PDB entry 8G7V | electron microscopy, 3.90 A resolution | chains C and X of the 6 polymer chains in the assembly

Chain C:
Molecule: Antiviral innate immune response receptor RIG-I
Organism: Homo sapiens
Notes: EC 3.6.4.13
Reference sequence: O95786 (DDX58_HUMAN); numbering as in UniProt (aligned over 1-925)
Amino-acid sequence (925 residues; each row starts with the number of its first residue):
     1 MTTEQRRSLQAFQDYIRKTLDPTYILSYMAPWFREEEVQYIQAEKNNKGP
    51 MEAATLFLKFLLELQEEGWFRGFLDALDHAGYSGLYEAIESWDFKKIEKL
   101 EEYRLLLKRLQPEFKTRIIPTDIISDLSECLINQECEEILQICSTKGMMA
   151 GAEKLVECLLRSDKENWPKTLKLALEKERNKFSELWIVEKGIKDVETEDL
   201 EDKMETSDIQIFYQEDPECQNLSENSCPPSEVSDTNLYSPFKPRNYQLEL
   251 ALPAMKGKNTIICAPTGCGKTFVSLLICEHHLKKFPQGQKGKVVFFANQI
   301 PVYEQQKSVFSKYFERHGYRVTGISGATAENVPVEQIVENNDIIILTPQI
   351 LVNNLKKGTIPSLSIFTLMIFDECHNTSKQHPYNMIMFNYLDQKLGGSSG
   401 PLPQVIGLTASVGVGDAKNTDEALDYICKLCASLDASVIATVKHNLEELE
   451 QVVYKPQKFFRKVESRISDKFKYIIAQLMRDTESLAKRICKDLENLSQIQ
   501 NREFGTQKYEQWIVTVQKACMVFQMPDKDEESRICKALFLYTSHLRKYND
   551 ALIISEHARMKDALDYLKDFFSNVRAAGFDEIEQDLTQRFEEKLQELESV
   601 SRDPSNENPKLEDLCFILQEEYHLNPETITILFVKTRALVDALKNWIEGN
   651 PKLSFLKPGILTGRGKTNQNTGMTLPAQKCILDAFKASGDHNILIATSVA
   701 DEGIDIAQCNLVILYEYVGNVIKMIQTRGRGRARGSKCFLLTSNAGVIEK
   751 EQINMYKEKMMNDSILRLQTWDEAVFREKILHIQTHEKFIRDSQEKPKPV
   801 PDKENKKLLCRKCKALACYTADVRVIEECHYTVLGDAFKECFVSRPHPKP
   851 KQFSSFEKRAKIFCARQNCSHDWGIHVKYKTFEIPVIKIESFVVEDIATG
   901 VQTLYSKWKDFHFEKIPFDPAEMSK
Disordered / not traced: 1-239, 662-689, 700-708, 719-733, 846-857, 922-925
Curated features (UniProtKB/Swiss-Prot):
  - motif: Asp372 to His375 (DECH box)
  - binding site (ATP): Ala264 to Thr271
  - binding site (Zn(2+)): Cys810, Cys813, Cys864, Cys869
  - modified residue: Ser8 (Microbial infection: Phosphoserine), Thr170 (Phosphothreonine), Asn495 (Microbial infection: Deamidated asparagine), Asn549 (Microbial infection: Deamidated asparagine), Thr770 (Phosphothreonine), Ser854 (Phosphoserine), Ser855 (Phosphoserine), Lys858 (N6-acetyllysine), Lys909 (N6-acetyllysine)
  - cross-link (Glycyl lysine isopeptide (Lys-Gly)): Lys48 (interchain with G-Cter in ubiquitin), Lys96 (interchain with G-Cter in ubiquitin), Lys154 (interchain with G-Cter in ubiquitin), Lys164 (interchain with G-Cter in ubiquitin), Lys172 (interchain with G-Cter in ubiquitin), Lys181 (interchain with G-Cter in ubiquitin), Lys193 (interchain with G-Cter in ubiquitin), Lys203 (interchain with G-Cter in ubiquitin), Lys812 (interchain with G-Cter in ubiquitin)
  - natural variant: Cys268 (C268F: In SGMRT2), Glu373 (E373A: In SGMRT2)
  - mutagenesis: Ser8 (S8E: Complete loss of MARCHF5-mediated degradation), Thr55 (T55I: No IRF3 signaling activity. No effect on dsRNA binding), Lys99 (K99R: Little or no effect on ubiquitination of the 2 CARD domain. Abolishes ubiquitination by RNF125), Lys154 (K154R: Reduction of ubiquitination. Reduction of INFB induction), Lys164 (K164R: Reduction of ubiquitination. Reduction of INFB induction), Lys169 (K169R: Little or no effect on ubiquitination of the 2 CARD domains), Lys172 (K172R: Complete loss of ubiquitination. No interaction with MAVS/IPS1. No induction of IFN-beta), Lys181 (K181R: Little or no effect on ubiquitination of the 2 CARD domains), Lys190 (K190R: Little or no effect on ubiquitination of the 2 CARD domains), Lys193 (K193R: Little or no effect on ubiquitination of the 2 CARD domains), Lys270 (K270A: No IRF3 signaling activity. Loss of dsRNA-induced ATPase activity. No effect on ds-RNA binding. Changed RIG-I signaling pathway), Asp372 to His375 (Loss of dsRNA-induced ATPase activity. No effect on ds-RNA binding. Changed RIG-I signaling pathway), 12 further mutagenesis entries in UniProt
Bound ions: Zn2+: Cys810, Cys813, Cys864, Cys869
What the authors report for this chain:
  - mutagenesis - F616A, I617A, L624A: decreased signaling in response to p3SLR14

Chain X:
Molecule: p3dsRNA24a
Organism: Homo sapiens
Sequence (24 nucleotides; numbered 1 to 24; the number before each row is that of its first residue):
     1 XGACGUACGUUUCGCGACUGUAGA
Disordered / not traced: 24
Modified residues: GTP (guanosine-5'-triphosphate) at position 1

How chain C and chain X interact:
Pairs across the interface (23; chain C residue first):
  Asn376(C) - U19(X)  sugar contact
  Lys379(C) - U19(X)  phosphate contact
  Lys379(C) - G20(X)  salt bridge to the phosphate
  Gln380(C) - C18(X)  sugar contact
  Gln380(C) - U19(X)  hydrogen bond to the phosphate
  His381(C) - C18(X)  sugar contact
  His381(C) - U19(X)  sugar contact
  Gln507(C) - A22(X)  base contact
  Gln507(C) - G23(X)  sugar contact
  Gln511(C) - G23(X)  base contact
  Val718(C) - U21(X)  sugar contact
  Lys750(C) - A22(X)  salt bridge to the phosphate
  Lys750(C) - G23(X)  salt bridge to the phosphate
  Cys829(C) - G14(X)  hydrogen bond to the sugar
  Cys829(C) - C15(X)  sugar contact
  His830(C) - G14(X)  hydrogen bond to the sugar
  Ile875(C) - C13(X)  sugar contact
  Ile875(C) - G14(X)  sugar contact
  Lys888(C) - G14(X)  salt bridge to the phosphate
  Lys888(C) - C15(X)  salt bridge to the phosphate
  Lys907(C) - A17(X)  salt bridge to the phosphate
  Trp908(C) - G16(X)  hydrogen bond to the phosphate
  Lys909(C) - G16(X)  hydrogen bond to the phosphate
Interface residues without a listed pair, chain C (24 interface residues in all): Ser378, Pro382, Lys508, Glu828, Tyr831, Lys858, Val877, Val886, Ile887
Interface residues without a listed pair, chain X (12 interface residues in all): U12

In short:
The interface between chain C and chain X involves 24 residues on one side and 12 on the other; the contacts
include 5 hydrogen bonds and 6 salt bridges. Polar pairs include Cys829(C)-G14(X), His830(C)-G14(X) and
Gln380(C)-U19(X). The paper reports that F616A, I617A and L624A of chain C reduce signaling in response to
p3SLR14.
Chain C is Antiviral innate immune response receptor RIG-I and chain X is p3dsRNA24a, both from Homo sapiens;
the structure, Cryo-EM structure of Riplet:RIG-I:dsRNA complex (end-inter), was determined by electron
microscopy, deposited together with 8G7T and 8G7U.
